Entry 8ZE2 (electron microscopy, 2.57 A resolution); this record covers chains A and B of the 4 polymer chains in the assembly.

# Chain A (and B)
Name: Gustatory receptor for sugar taste 64a
Source organism: Drosophila melanogaster
Notes: chain B of this document is another copy of the same molecule, construct and numbering; everything in this record applies to it too
UniProt: P83293 (GR64A_DROME); numbering as in UniProt (aligned over 1-456)
Amino-acid sequence (472 residues; row label = number of the first residue in the row):
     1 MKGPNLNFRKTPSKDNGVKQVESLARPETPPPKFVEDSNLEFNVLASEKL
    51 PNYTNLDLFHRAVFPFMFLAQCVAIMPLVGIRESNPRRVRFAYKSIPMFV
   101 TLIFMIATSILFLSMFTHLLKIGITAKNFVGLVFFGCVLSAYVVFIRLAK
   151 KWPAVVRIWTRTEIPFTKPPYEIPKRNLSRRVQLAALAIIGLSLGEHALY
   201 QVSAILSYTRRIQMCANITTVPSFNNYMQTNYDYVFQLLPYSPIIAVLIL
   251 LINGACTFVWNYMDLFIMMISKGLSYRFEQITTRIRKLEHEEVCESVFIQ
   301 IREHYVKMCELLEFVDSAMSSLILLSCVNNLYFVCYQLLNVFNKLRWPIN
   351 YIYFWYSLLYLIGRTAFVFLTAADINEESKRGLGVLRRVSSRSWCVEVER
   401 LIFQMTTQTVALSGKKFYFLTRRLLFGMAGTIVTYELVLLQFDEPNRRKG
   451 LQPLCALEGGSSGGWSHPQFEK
Not modelled in the structure: 1-55, 448-472
Sequence notes: expression tag (457-472)
Swiss-Prot annotation at these positions:
  - binding site (sucrose): Gly131, Glu196, His197, Tyr234, Thr257, Tyr353
  - binding site (D-maltose): Glu196, His197, Tyr234, Asn253, Thr257, Tyr353
  - mutagenesis: Phe134 (F134A: Abolishes sucrose- and maltose-induced currents), Phe135 (F135A: Abolishes sucrose- and maltose-induced currents), Glu196 (E196A: Abolishes sucrose- and maltose-induced currents), His197 (H197A: Abolishes sucrose-induced current but has no effect on maltose activation), Tyr200 (Y200A: No effect on sucrose or maltose activation), Tyr234 (Y234A: Abolishes sucrose- and maltose-induced currents), Asn253 (N253A: No effect on sucrose or maltose activation), Thr257 (T257A: Abolishes sucrose-induced current but has no effect on maltose-induced activation current), Trp260 (W260A: Abolishes sucrose- and maltose-induced currents), Phe333 (F333A: Abolishes sucrose- and maltose-induced currents), Tyr353 (Y353A: Abolishes sucrose- and maltose-induced currents)
What the authors report for this chain:
  - conformationally variable residues (helix shift, loop rearrangement): Tyr234, Phe333
  - contacts within the chain: Trp260-Phe333, Leu339-Leu439
  - binding site for alpha-D-glucopyranose: Trp260
  - binding site for alpha-D-fructofuranose: Tyr234

# How chain A and chain B interact
Contacting residue pairs (34):
  Ile299(A) with Ser391(B)
  Arg302(A) with Arg387(B), hydrogen bond (side chain-backbone); Val389(B), hydrogen bond (side chain-backbone)
  Val306(A) with Arg387(B)
  Glu310(A) with Arg388(B), salt bridge
  Glu397(A) with Ser391(B), hydrogen bond
  Arg400(A) with Arg387(B); Val389(B), hydrogen bond (side chain-backbone); Ser390(B); Trp394(B)
  Phe403(A) with Glu399(B); Ile402(B), hydrophobic; Phe403(B), hydrophobic
  Thr407(A) with Thr406(B)
  Gln408(A) with Arg387(B)
  Lys415(A) with Arg422(B), hydrogen bond (backbone-side chain)
  Lys416(A) with Glu377(B); Arg422(B); Arg423(B)
  Phe417(A) with Arg422(B); Arg423(B), hydrogen bond (backbone-side chain); Leu425(B), hydrophobic; Phe426(B)
  Tyr418(A) with Phe426(B), hydrophobic
  Tyr435(A) with Gly430(B); Val433(B); Thr434(B); Leu437(B), hydrophobic
  Val438(A) with Leu437(B), hydrophobic; Gln441(B)
  Gln441(A) with Gln441(B)
  Phe442(A) with Leu437(B); Leu440(B), hydrophobic; Gln441(B)
Other interface residues (no listed pair), chain A (20 interface residues in all): Val396, Gln404, Leu439
Other interface residues (no listed pair), chain B (25 interface residues in all): Leu370, Leu386, Glu436, Val438

# In short
20 residues of chain A and 25 residues of chain B are in contact; the contacts include 6 hydrogen bonds and 1
salt bridge. Among the polar pairs are Glu310(A)-Arg388(B), Arg302(A)-Arg387(B) and Arg302(A)-Val389(B). From
the paper: a binding site for alpha-D-glucopyranose at Trp260(A); a binding site for alpha-D-fructofuranose at
Tyr234(A).
Chain A and chain B are both Gustatory receptor for sugar taste 64a (Drosophila melanogaster); the structure,
Drosophila melanogaster gustatory receptor 64a(Gr64a) in Sucrose-bound state, was determined by electron
microscopy (same publication as 8ZDZ, 8ZE0 and 8ZE3).
